PDB entry 9V5H | electron microscopy, 4.00 A resolution | chains B and K of the 12 polymer chains in the assembly

# Chain B
Name: Bifunctional polymyxin resistance protein ArnA
From: Escherichia coli
Notes: EC 2.1.2.13, 1.1.1.305
Reference sequence: P77398 (ARNA_ECOLI); residue numbers follow UniProt; this construct covers 1-300
Chain sequence (300 residues; row label = number of the first residue in the row):
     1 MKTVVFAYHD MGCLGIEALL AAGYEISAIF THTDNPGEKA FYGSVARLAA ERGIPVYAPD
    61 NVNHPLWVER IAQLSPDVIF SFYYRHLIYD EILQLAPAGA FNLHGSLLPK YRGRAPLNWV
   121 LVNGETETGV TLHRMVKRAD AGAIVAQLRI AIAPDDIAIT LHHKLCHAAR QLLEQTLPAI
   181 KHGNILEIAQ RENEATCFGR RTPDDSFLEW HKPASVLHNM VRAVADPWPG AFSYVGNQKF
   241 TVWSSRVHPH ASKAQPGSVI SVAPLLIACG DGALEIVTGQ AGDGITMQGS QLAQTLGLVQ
Unresolved in the structure: 35-40, 250-252
UniProt features mapped onto this chain:
  - active site: H104 (Proton donor)
  - binding site ((6R)-10-formyltetrahydrofolate): H86 to I88, R114, V136 to D140
  - site: N102 (Transition state stabilizer), D140 (Raises pKa of active site His)
  - mutagenesis: N102 (N102A: No formyltransferase activity), H104 (H104A: 25-fold lower formyltransferase activity; H104K: Less than 1% residual formyltransferase activity), D140 (D140A/N: Less than 1% residual formyltransferase activity)

# Chain K
Name: Bifunctional polymyxin resistance protein ArnA
From: Escherichia coli
Notes: EC 2.1.2.13, 1.1.1.305
Reference sequence: P77398 (ARNA_ECOLI); numbering as in UniProt (aligned over 317-657)
Chain sequence (342 residues; each row starts with the number of its first residue):
   316 MRVLILGVNG FIGNHLTERL LREDHYEVYG LDIGSDAISR FLNHPHFHFV EGDISIHSEW
   376 IEYHVKKCDV VLPLVAIATP IEYTRNPLRV FELDFEENLR IIRYCVKYRK RIIFPSTSEV
   436 YGMCSDKYFD EDHSNLIVGP VNKPRWIYSV SKQLLDRVIW AYGEKEGLQF TLFRPFNWMG
   496 PRLDNLNAAR IGSSRAITQL ILNLVEGSPI KLIDGGKQKR CFTDIRDGIE ALYRIIENAG
   556 NRCDGEIINI GNPENEASIE ELGEMLLASF EKHPLRHHFP PFAGFRVVES SSYYGKGYQD
   616 VEHRKPSIRN AHRCLDWEPK IDMQETIDET LDFFLRTVDL TD
Unresolved in the structure: 604-615
Sequence notes: initiating methionine (316)
UniProt features mapped onto this chain:
  - active site: E434 (Proton acceptor), R619 (Proton donor)
  - binding site (NAD(+)): D347, D368, I369
  - binding site (UDP-alpha-D-glucuronate): A393, Y398, T432, S433, R460, N492, K526 to R535, Y613
  - mutagenesis: S433 (S433A: 40-fold lower specific activity; S433T: No activity), E434 (E434A: 100-fold lower specific activity; E434Q: No activity), R619 (R619E/Y: No activity; R619M: 400-fold lower activity)

# Interface between chain B and chain K
Pairs across the interface (4):
  L296(B) - K526(K)  hydrogen bond (backbone-side chain)
  G297(B) - K526(K)  hydrogen bond (backbone-side chain)
  V299(B) - P524(K)  hydrophobic
  V299(B) - R601(K)
Also at the interface, not in a pair above, chain B (6 interface residues in all): N237, L298, Q300
Also at the interface, not in a pair above, chain K (4 interface residues in all): I396

# Summary
6 residues of chain B face 4 of chain K across their interface, with 2 hydrogen bonds. Polar contacts include
L296(B)-K526(K) and G297(B)-K526(K).
Here chain B is Bifunctional polymyxin resistance protein ArnA and chain K is Bifunctional polymyxin
resistance protein ArnA, both from Escherichia coli. Entry 9V5H (cryo-EM structure of hexameric ArnA) was
determined by electron microscopy together with 9V5R from the same study.
